Entry 7EXA (electron microscopy, 2.90 A resolution); this record covers chains A and B.

Chain A:
Name: Nucleoprotein
From: Mumps virus (strain Jeryl-Lynn)
UniProt: Q77IS8 (NCAP_MUMPJ); numbering as in UniProt (aligned over 1-549)
Chain sequence (549 residues; each row starts with the number of its first residue):
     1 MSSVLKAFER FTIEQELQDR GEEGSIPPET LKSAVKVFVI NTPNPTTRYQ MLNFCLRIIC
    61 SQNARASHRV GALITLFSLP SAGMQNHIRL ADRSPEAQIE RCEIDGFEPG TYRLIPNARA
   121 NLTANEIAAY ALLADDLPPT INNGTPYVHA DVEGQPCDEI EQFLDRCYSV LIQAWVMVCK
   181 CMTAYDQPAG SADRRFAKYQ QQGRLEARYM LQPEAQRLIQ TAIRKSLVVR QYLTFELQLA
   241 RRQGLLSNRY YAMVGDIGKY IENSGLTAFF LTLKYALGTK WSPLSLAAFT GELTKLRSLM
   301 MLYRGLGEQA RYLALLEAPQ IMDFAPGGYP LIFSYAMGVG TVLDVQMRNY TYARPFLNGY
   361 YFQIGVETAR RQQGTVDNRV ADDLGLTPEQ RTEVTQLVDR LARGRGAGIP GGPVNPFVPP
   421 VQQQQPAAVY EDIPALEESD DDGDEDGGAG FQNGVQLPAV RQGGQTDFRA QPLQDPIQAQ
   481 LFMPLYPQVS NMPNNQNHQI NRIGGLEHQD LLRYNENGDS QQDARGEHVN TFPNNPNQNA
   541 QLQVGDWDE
Disordered / not traced: 375-549
UniProt features mapped onto this chain:
  - binding site (RNA): Lys180, Arg195, Tyr260, Tyr350, Arg354
  - modified residue: Ser439 (Phosphoserine)

Chain B:
Molecule: 6-nt RNA strand
From: Escherichia coli
Sequence (6 nucleotides; numbered 20 to 25; the number before each row is that of its first residue):
    20 UUUUUU

Interface between chain A and chain B:
Residue-residue contacts (23):
  Lys180(A) - U23(B)  salt bridge to the phosphate
  Lys180(A) - U24(B)  salt bridge to the phosphate
  Thr183(A) - U21(B)  hydrogen bond to the sugar
  Arg194(A) - U24(B)  salt bridge to the phosphate
  Arg194(A) - U25(B)  salt bridge to the phosphate
  Arg195(A) - U25(B)  salt bridge to the phosphate
  Tyr260(A) - U25(B)  base contact
  Gly265(A) - U21(B)  sugar contact
  Gly265(A) - U22(B)  hydrogen bond to the phosphate
  Leu266(A) - U22(B)  phosphate contact
  Thr267(A) - U22(B)  hydrogen bond to the phosphate
  Thr267(A) - U23(B)  base contact
  Met322(A) - U20(B)  sugar contact
  Ala325(A) - U21(B)  phosphate contact
  Pro326(A) - U21(B)  phosphate contact
  Asp344(A) - U23(B)  base contact
  Gln346(A) - U23(B)  hydrogen bond to the sugar
  Gln346(A) - U24(B)  hydrogen bond to the sugar
  Tyr350(A) - U22(B)  hydrogen bond to the phosphate
  Tyr350(A) - U23(B)  hydrogen bond to the sugar
  Thr351(A) - U22(B)  sugar contact
  Arg354(A) - U21(B)  salt bridge to the phosphate
  Arg354(A) - U22(B)  hydrogen bond to the base
Interface residues without a listed pair, chain A (22 interface residues in all): Ala184, Ser191, Ser264, Leu271, Met347, Asn349

Overview:
22 residues of chain A and 6 residues of chain B are in contact; the contacts include 8 hydrogen bonds and 6
salt bridges. Polar contacts include Arg354(A)-U22(B), Thr183(A)-U21(B) and Gln346(A)-U23(B). UniProt lists 5
RNA-binding residues on chain A.
Chain A is Nucleoprotein (Mumps virus (strain Jeryl-Lynn)) and chain B is a 6-nt RNA strand (Escherichia
coli); the structure, Structure of mumps virus nucleoprotein without C-arm, was determined by electron
microscopy together with 7EWQ from the same study.
